4DJ5 - chain X; structure by X-ray diffraction, 1.80 A resolution.

[Chain X]
Protein: Proteinase K
From: Engyodontium album
Notes: EC 3.4.21.64
UniProt: P06873 (PRTK_TRIAL); residues 1-279 here correspond to UniProt positions 106-384 (UniProt number = residue number + 105)
Chain sequence (279 residues; row label = number of the first residue in the row):
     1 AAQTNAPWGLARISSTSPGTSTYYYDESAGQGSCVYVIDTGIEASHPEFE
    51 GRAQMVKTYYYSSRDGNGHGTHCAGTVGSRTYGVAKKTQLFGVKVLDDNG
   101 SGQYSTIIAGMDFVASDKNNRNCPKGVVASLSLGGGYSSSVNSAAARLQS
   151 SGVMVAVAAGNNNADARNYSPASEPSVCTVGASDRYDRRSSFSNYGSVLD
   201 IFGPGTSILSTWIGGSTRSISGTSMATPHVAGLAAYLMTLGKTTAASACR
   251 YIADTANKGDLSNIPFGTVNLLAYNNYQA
UniProt features mapped onto this chain:
  - active site (Charge relay system): Asp-39, His-69, Ser-224
  - binding site (Ca(2+)): Thr-16, Pro-175, Val-177, Asp-200, Asp-260
Disulfide bonds: Cys-34/Cys-123, Cys-178/Cys-249

[Overview]
From UniProt: 3 active-site residues and 5 Ca2+-binding residues.
Chain X is Proteinase K (Engyodontium album); the structure, Proteinase K by Langmuir-Blodgett Hanging Drop
Method at 1.8A resolution for Unique Water Distribution, was determined by X-ray diffraction (same publication
as 4DIY, 4DIZ, 4DJ0 and 4DJ1).
